PDB entry 8VNE | X-ray diffraction, 1.57 A resolution | chains A and B of the 4 polymer chains in the assembly

== Chain A ==
Molecule: Intron-encoded endonuclease I-PpoI
From: Physarum polycephalum
Notes: EC 3.1.-.-
Reference sequence: Q94702 (PPO1_PHYPO); numbering as in UniProt (aligned over 2-163)
Chain sequence (162 residues; numbered 2 to 163; the number before each row is that of its first residue):
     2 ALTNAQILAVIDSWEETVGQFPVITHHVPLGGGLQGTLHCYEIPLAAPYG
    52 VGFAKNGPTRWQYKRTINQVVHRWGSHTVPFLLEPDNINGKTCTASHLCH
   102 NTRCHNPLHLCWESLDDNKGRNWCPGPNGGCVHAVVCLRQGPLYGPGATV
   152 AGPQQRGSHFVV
Ion coordination: Zn2+ site 1: Cys41, Cys100, Cys105, His110; Mn2+: Asn119 (shared with 2 residues of chain D); Na+: Asn119 (shared with 2 residues of chain D); Zn2+ site 2: Cys125, Cys132, His134, Cys138
From the paper describing this entry:
  - catalytic residues: His98
  - mutagenesis - H78A/H98A, H98A: decreased catalytic activity
  - mutagenesis - H78A: unchanged catalytic activity

== Chain B ==
Molecule: Intron-encoded endonuclease I-PpoI
From: Physarum polycephalum
Notes: EC 3.1.-.-
Reference sequence: Q94702 (PPO1_PHYPO); residues 202-363 here correspond to UniProt positions 2-163 (UniProt number = residue number - 200)
Chain sequence (162 residues; row label = number of the first residue in the row):
   202 ALTNAQILAVIDSWEETVGQFPVITHHVPLGGGLQGTLHCYEIPLAAPYG
   252 VGFAKNGPTRWQYKRTINQVVHRWGSHTVPFLLEPDNINGKTCTASHLCH
   302 NTRCHNPLHLCWESLDDNKGRNWCPGPNGGCVHAVVCLRQGPLYGPGATV
   352 AGPQQRGSHFVV
Ion coordination: Zn2+ site 1: Cys241, Cys300, Cys305, His310; Mn2+: Asn319 (shared with 2 residues of chain C); Na+: Asn319 (shared with 2 residues of chain C); Zn2+ site 2: Cys325, Cys332, His334, Cys338

== Chain A / chain B interface ==
Pairs across the interface (122):
  Leu9(A) - Arg357(B)
  Ile12(A) - Arg357(B)
  Asp13(A) - Arg357(B)  salt bridge
  Glu16(A) - Gln356(B)
  Glu16(A) - Arg357(B)  hydrogen bond (side chain-backbone)
  Glu16(A) - Gly358(B)  hydrogen bond (side chain-backbone)
  Glu16(A) - Phe361(B)
  Glu17(A) - His360(B)  salt bridge
  Val19(A) - Phe361(B)  hydrophobic
  Gly20(A) - Phe361(B)
  Leu39(A) - Val363(B)
  His40(A) - Val362(B)
  His40(A) - Val363(B)  hydrogen bond (side chain-backbone)
  Tyr42(A) - His360(B)  hydrogen bond (side chain-backbone)
  Tyr42(A) - Phe361(B)
  Tyr42(A) - Val362(B)
  Phe82(A) - Ala352(B)  hydrophobic
  Phe82(A) - Gly353(B)
  Glu85(A) - Ala352(B)
  Glu85(A) - Gln355(B)
  Pro86(A) - Val351(B)
  Ile89(A) - Ala349(B)
  Ile89(A) - Val351(B)  hydrophobic
  Asn90(A) - Ala349(B)
  Cys94(A) - Val351(B)  hydrophobic
  Leu99(A) - Pro354(B)  hydrophobic
  Asn107(A) - Phe361(B)
  Asn107(A) - Val362(B)  hydrogen bond (side chain-backbone)
  Pro108(A) - Pro354(B)
  Pro108(A) - Gln355(B)  hydrogen bond (backbone-backbone)
  Pro108(A) - Phe361(B)  hydrophobic
  Leu109(A) - Pro354(B)
  Leu109(A) - Gln355(B)
  Leu109(A) - Gln356(B)
  Leu109(A) - Phe361(B)
  Leu109(A) - Val362(B)
  Leu109(A) - Val363(B)
  His110(A) - Val363(B)  hydrogen bond (side chain-backbone)
  Leu111(A) - Gly353(B)
  Leu111(A) - Pro354(B)
  Cys112(A) - Thr350(B)
  Cys112(A) - Ala352(B)
  Trp113(A) - Thr350(B)
  Trp113(A) - Val351(B)  hydrogen bond (backbone-backbone)
  Trp113(A) - Ala352(B)  hydrogen bond (backbone-backbone)
  Glu114(A) - Thr350(B)  hydrogen bond
  Asp117(A) - Trp324(B)  hydrogen bond (backbone-side chain)
  Asp117(A) - Leu344(B)
  Asp118(A) - Gly348(B)
  Asp118(A) - Ala349(B)  hydrogen bond (side chain-backbone)
  Lys120(A) - Trp324(B)
  Gly121(A) - Trp324(B)
  Arg122(A) - Thr350(B)  hydrogen bond
  Trp124(A) - Asp317(B)  hydrogen bond (side chain-backbone)
  Trp124(A) - Lys320(B)
  Trp124(A) - Gly321(B)
  Trp124(A) - Trp324(B)  hydrophobic
  Val133(A) - Tyr345(B)
  Val133(A) - Gly346(B)
  Val133(A) - Pro347(B)
  His134(A) - Pro347(B)
  Ala135(A) - Pro347(B)  hydrogen bond (backbone-backbone)
  Val136(A) - Thr350(B)
  Val136(A) - Pro354(B)
  Leu144(A) - Asp317(B)
  Tyr145(A) - Val333(B)
  Gly146(A) - Val333(B)
  Pro147(A) - Val333(B)
  Pro147(A) - His334(B)
  Pro147(A) - Ala335(B)  hydrogen bond (backbone-backbone)
  Gly148(A) - Asp318(B)
  Ala149(A) - Ile289(B)
  Ala149(A) - Asp318(B)  hydrogen bond (backbone-side chain)
  Thr150(A) - Cys312(B)
  Thr150(A) - Trp313(B)
  Thr150(A) - Glu314(B)  hydrogen bond
  Thr150(A) - Asp318(B)
  Thr150(A) - Arg322(B)  hydrogen bond
  Thr150(A) - Val336(B)
  Val151(A) - Glu285(B)
  Val151(A) - Pro286(B)  hydrophobic
  Val151(A) - Ile289(B)  hydrophobic
  Val151(A) - Cys294(B)  hydrophobic
  Val151(A) - Trp313(B)  hydrogen bond (backbone-backbone)
  Ala152(A) - Phe282(B)  hydrophobic
  Ala152(A) - Glu285(B)
  Ala152(A) - Cys312(B)
  Ala152(A) - Trp313(B)  hydrogen bond (backbone-backbone)
  Gly153(A) - Phe282(B)
  Gly153(A) - Leu311(B)
  Pro154(A) - Leu299(B)  hydrophobic
  Pro154(A) - Pro308(B)
  Pro154(A) - Leu309(B)
  Pro154(A) - Leu311(B)
  Pro154(A) - Val336(B)
  Gln155(A) - Pro308(B)  hydrogen bond (backbone-backbone)
  Gln155(A) - Leu309(B)
  Gln156(A) - Glu216(B)
  Gln156(A) - Leu309(B)
  Arg157(A) - Leu209(B)
  Arg157(A) - Ile212(B)
  Arg157(A) - Asp213(B)  salt bridge
  Arg157(A) - Glu216(B)  hydrogen bond (backbone-side chain)
  Gly158(A) - Glu216(B)  hydrogen bond (backbone-side chain)
  His160(A) - Glu216(B)
  His160(A) - Glu217(B)  salt bridge
  His160(A) - Tyr242(B)  hydrogen bond (backbone-side chain)
  Phe161(A) - Glu216(B)
  Phe161(A) - Val219(B)  hydrophobic
  Phe161(A) - Gly220(B)
  Phe161(A) - Tyr242(B)
  Phe161(A) - Asn307(B)
  Phe161(A) - Pro308(B)
  Phe161(A) - Leu309(B)
  Val162(A) - His240(B)
  Val162(A) - Tyr242(B)  hydrogen bond (backbone-side chain)
  Val162(A) - Asn307(B)  hydrogen bond (backbone-side chain)
  Val162(A) - Leu309(B)
  Val163(A) - Leu239(B)
  Val163(A) - His240(B)  hydrogen bond (backbone-side chain)
  Val163(A) - Leu309(B)
  Val163(A) - His310(B)  hydrogen bond (backbone-side chain)
Interface residues without a listed pair, chain A (57 interface residues in all): Thr38, Asn88, Leu139
Interface residues without a listed pair, chain B (56 interface residues in all): Pro281, Asn290, Leu339

== Overview ==
57 residues of chain A and 56 residues of chain B are in contact; the contacts include 29 hydrogen bonds and 4
salt bridges. Among the polar pairs are Asp13(A)-Arg357(B), Glu17(A)-His360(B) and Arg157(A)-Asp213(B). The
paper reports the catalytic residue His98(A); H78A/H98A and H98A of chain A reduce catalytic activity.
Both chains are Intron-encoded endonuclease I-PpoI (Physarum polycephalum). Entry 8VNE (Homing endonuclease
I-PpoI-DNA complex:reaction at pH6.0 (K+ MES) with 500 uM Mn2+ for 10s) was determined by X-ray diffraction,
deposited together with 8VMO, 8VMP, 8VMQ, 8VMR, 8VMS, 8VMT and 35 further entries.
